PDB entry 4GMY | X-ray diffraction, 2.40 A resolution | chain A

Chain A:
Molecule: Tyrosine-protein kinase JAK2
Source organism: Homo sapiens
Notes: EC 2.7.10.2; fragment: JH1 domain
UniProtKB: O60674 (JAK2_HUMAN); residues 833-1132 here = UniProt positions 833-1132
Sequence (302 residues; numbered 831 to 1132; the number before each row is that of its first residue):
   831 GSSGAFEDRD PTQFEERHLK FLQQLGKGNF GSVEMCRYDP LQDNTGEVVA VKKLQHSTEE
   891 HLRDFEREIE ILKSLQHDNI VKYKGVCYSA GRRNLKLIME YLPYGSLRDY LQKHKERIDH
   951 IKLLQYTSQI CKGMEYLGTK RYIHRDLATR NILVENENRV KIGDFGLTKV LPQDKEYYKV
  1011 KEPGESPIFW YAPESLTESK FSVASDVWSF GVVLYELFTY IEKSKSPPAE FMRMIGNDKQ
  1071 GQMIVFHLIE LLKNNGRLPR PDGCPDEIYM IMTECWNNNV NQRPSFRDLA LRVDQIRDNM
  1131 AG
Not modelled in the structure: 831-832
Sequence notes: expression tag (831-832)
Modified positions: Tyr-1007 (o-phosphotyrosine; PTR); Tyr-1008 (o-phosphotyrosine; PTR)
UniProt features mapped onto this chain:
  - active site: Asp-976 (Proton acceptor)
  - binding site (ATP): Leu-855 to Val-863, Lys-882
  - modified residue (Phosphotyrosine): Tyr-868, Tyr-966, Tyr-972, Tyr-1007, Tyr-1008
  - mutagenesis: Lys-882 (K882E: Loss of ability to up-regulate potassium voltage-gated channel activity of KCNA3)
Small-molecule neighbours: 0X5 (2,6-dichloro-N-{2-[(cyclopropylcarbonyl)amino]pyridin-4-yl}benzamide): Leu-855, Gly-856, Val-863, Ala-880, Met-929, Glu-930, Tyr-931, Leu-932, Pro-933, Tyr-934, Gly-935, Arg-980, Asn-981, Leu-983, Gly-993, Asp-994

Overview:
Bound to chain A: compound 0X5. UniProt lists active-site residue Asp-976, 10 ATP-binding residues and one
mutagenesis site.
Chain A is Tyrosine-protein kinase JAK2 (Homo sapiens); the structure, JAK2 kinase (JH1 domain) in complex
with 2,6-DICHLORO-N-{2-[(CYCLOPROPYLCARBONYL)AMINO]PYRIDIN-4-YL}BENZAMIDE, was determined by X-ray diffraction
(same publication as 4GVJ, 4GFM, 4GFO and 4GIH).
